9FG8 - chains A and B of the 5 polymer chains in the assembly; structure by electron microscopy, 2.90 A resolution.

# Chain A
Protein: Gamma-aminobutyric acid receptor subunit alpha-1
Organism: Homo sapiens
UniProtKB: P14867 (GBRA1_HUMAN); residues 1-429 here correspond to UniProt positions 28-456 (UniProt number = residue number + 27)
Chain sequence (464 residues; each row starts with the number of its first residue; numbers below 1 keep their minus sign (Met-34 is residue -34)):
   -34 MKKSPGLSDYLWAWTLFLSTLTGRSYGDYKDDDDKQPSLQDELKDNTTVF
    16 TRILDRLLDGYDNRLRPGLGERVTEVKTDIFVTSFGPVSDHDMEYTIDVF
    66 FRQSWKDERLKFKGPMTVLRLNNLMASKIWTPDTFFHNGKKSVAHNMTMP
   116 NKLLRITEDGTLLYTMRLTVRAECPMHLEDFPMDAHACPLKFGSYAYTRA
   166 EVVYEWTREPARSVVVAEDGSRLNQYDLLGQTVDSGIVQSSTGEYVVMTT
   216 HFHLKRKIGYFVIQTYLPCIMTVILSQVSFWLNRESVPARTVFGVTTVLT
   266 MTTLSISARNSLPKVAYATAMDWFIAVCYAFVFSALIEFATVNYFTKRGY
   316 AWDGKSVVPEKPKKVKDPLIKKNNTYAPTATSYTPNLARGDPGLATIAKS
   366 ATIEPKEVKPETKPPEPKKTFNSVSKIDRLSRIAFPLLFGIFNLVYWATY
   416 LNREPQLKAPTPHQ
Disordered / not traced: -34 to 11, 326-383, 419-429
Differences from the reference sequence: initiating methionine (-34); expression tag (-33 to 0)
UniProt features mapped onto this chain:
  - binding site (4-aminobutanoate): Arg67, Thr130
  - binding site (3alpha-hydroxy-5alpha-pregnan-11,20-dione): Trp246
  - glycosylation (N-linked (GlcNAc...) asparagine): Asn11, Asn111
Disulfides: Cys139-Cys153
Glycans and other covalent adducts: glycan linked to Asn111
Small-molecule neighbours:
  - gamma-amino-butanoic acid (ABU): Phe65, Arg67, Leu118, Thr130
  - PIO ([(2R)-2-octanoyloxy-3-[oxidanyl-[(1R,2R,3S,4R,5R,6S)-2,3,6-tris(oxidanyl)-4,5-diphosphonooxy-cyclohexyl]oxy-phosphoryl]oxy-propyl] octanoate): Arg249, Glu303, Thr306, Phe310, Lys312, Arg313, Asn387, Ser388, Val389, Ser390, Lys391, Ile392, Leu395, Ser396

# Chain B
Protein: Gamma-aminobutyric acid receptor subunit beta-3
Organism: Homo sapiens
UniProtKB: P28472 (GBRB3_HUMAN), isoform P28472-2; residues -24 to 448 here correspond to UniProt positions 1-473 (UniProt number = residue number + 25)
Chain sequence (473 residues; numbered -24 to 448; the number before each row is that of its first residue; numbers below 1 keep their minus sign (Met-24 is residue -24)):
   -24 MCSGLLELLLPIWLSWTLGTRGSEPRSVNDPGNMSFVKETVDKLLKGYDI
    26 RLRPDFGGPPVCVGMNIDIASIDMVSEVNMDYTLTMYFQQYWRDKRLAYS
    76 GIPLNLTLDNRVADQLWVPDTYFLNDKKSFVHGVTVKNRMIRLHPDGTVL
   126 YGLRITTTAACMMDLRRYPLDEQNCTLEIESYGYTTDDIEFYWRGGDKAV
   176 TGVERIELPQFSIVEHRLVSRNVVFATGAYPRLSLSFRLKRNIGYFILQT
   226 YMPSILITILSWVSFWINYDASAARVALGITTVLTMTTINTHLRETLPKI
   276 PYVKAIDMYLMGCFVFVFLALLEYAFVNYIFFGRGPQRQKKLAEKTAKAK
   326 NDRSKSESNRVDAHGNILLTSLEVHNEMNEVSGGIGDTRNSAISFDNSGI
   376 QYRKQSMPREGHGRFLGDRSLPHKKTHLRRRSSQLKIKIPDLTDVNAIDR
   426 WSRIVFPFTFSLFNLVYWLYYVN
Disordered / not traced: -24 to 7, 314-413, 448
UniProt features mapped onto this chain:
  - binding site (benzamidine): Asp95 to Tyr97, Glu155 to Tyr157, Phe200
  - binding site (4-aminobutanoate): Tyr97, Glu155, Tyr157, Thr202
  - binding site (histamine): Tyr97, Ser156, Tyr157, Thr202
  - glycosylation (N-linked (GlcNAc...) asparagine): Asn8, Asn80, Asn149
Disulfides: Cys136-Cys150
Glycans and other covalent adducts: N-acetylglucosamine (NAG) linked to Asn80; glycan linked to Asn149
Small-molecule neighbours: gamma-amino-butanoic acid (ABU): Tyr97, Glu155, Ser156, Tyr157, Phe200, Thr202, Tyr205

# Chain A / chain B interface
Residue-residue contacts (114):
  Thr12(A) - Leu27(B)
  Phe15(A) - Leu27(B)  hydrophobic
  Phe15(A) - Phe31(B)  hydrophobic
  Thr16(A) - Asp24(B)  hydrogen bond
  Thr16(A) - Leu27(B)
  Leu19(A) - Arg26(B)
  Leu19(A) - Leu27(B)  hydrophobic
  Asp20(A) - Arg26(B)  salt bridge
  Leu23(A) - Arg26(B)
  Phe46(A) - Phe200(B)  hydrophobic
  Phe65(A) - Tyr97(B)
  Phe65(A) - Leu99(B)  hydrophobic
  Phe65(A) - Tyr157(B)  hydrophobic
  Phe65(A) - Phe200(B)  hydrophobic
  Arg67(A) - Ala201(B)
  Arg67(A) - Thr202(B)
  Met81(A) - Gly32(B)
  Leu84(A) - Phe31(B)  hydrophobic
  Arg85(A) - Phe31(B)
  Arg85(A) - Tyr159(B)
  Arg85(A) - Asp163(B)  salt bridge
  Leu86(A) - Arg26(B)
  Asn87(A) - Ile25(B)  hydrogen bond (side chain-backbone)
  Asn87(A) - Arg26(B)
  Asn87(A) - Tyr159(B)
  Leu89(A) - Ile25(B)  hydrophobic
  Leu89(A) - Arg26(B)
  His110(A) - Asp101(B)
  His110(A) - Lys102(B)
  Met112(A) - Thr96(B)
  Met112(A) - Tyr97(B)
  Met112(A) - Phe98(B)  hydrophobic
  Met112(A) - Ser104(B)
  Met112(A) - Phe105(B)
  Met112(A) - Val106(B)  hydrophobic
  Met112(A) - Ile130(B)  hydrophobic
  Thr113(A) - Thr96(B)  hydrogen bond (backbone-backbone)
  Thr113(A) - Leu128(B)
  Thr113(A) - Ile130(B)
  Met114(A) - Val93(B)  hydrophobic
  Met114(A) - Pro94(B)
  Met114(A) - Thr96(B)
  Asn116(A) - Tyr97(B)
  Asn116(A) - Tyr157(B)
  Lys117(A) - Tyr157(B)
  Leu118(A) - Tyr157(B)
  Leu118(A) - Gly158(B)
  Leu118(A) - Tyr205(B)
  Arg120(A) - Gly158(B)  hydrogen bond (side chain-backbone)
  Arg120(A) - Thr160(B)
  Arg120(A) - Thr202(B)  hydrogen bond (side chain-backbone)
  Arg120(A) - Tyr205(B)  hydrogen bond
  Leu128(A) - Thr202(B)
  Thr130(A) - Tyr157(B)  hydrogen bond
  Met131(A) - Tyr157(B)  hydrogen bond (backbone-side chain)
  Arg132(A) - Tyr97(B)
  Arg132(A) - Phe98(B)  hydrogen bond (side chain-backbone)
  Arg132(A) - Leu99(B)  hydrogen bond (side chain-backbone)
  Arg132(A) - Asp101(B)  salt bridge
  Arg132(A) - Tyr157(B)  hydrogen bond (backbone-side chain)
  Ser186(A) - Met137(B)
  Arg187(A) - Asn100(B)
  Arg187(A) - Lys102(B)
  Arg187(A) - Ala135(B)
  Arg187(A) - Met137(B)
  Asn189(A) - Met55(B)
  Asn189(A) - Met137(B)
  Asn189(A) - Lys274(B)
  Asn189(A) - Pro276(B)
  Gln190(A) - Lys274(B)
  Lys222(A) - Pro276(B)
  Gly224(A) - Pro276(B)
  Tyr225(A) - Arg269(B)  hydrogen bond
  Tyr225(A) - Lys274(B)  hydrogen bond
  Tyr225(A) - Ile275(B)
  Tyr225(A) - Pro276(B)
  Ile228(A) - Pro276(B)
  Ile228(A) - Tyr277(B)
  Ile228(A) - Val278(B)  hydrophobic
  Ile228(A) - Met286(B)  hydrophobic
  Gln229(A) - Asn265(B)  hydrogen bond
  Gln229(A) - Arg269(B)
  Met236(A) - Phe289(B)  hydrophobic
  Met236(A) - Phe293(B)
  Leu240(A) - Ile255(B)  hydrophobic
  Leu240(A) - Val258(B)  hydrophobic
  Leu240(A) - Phe293(B)  hydrophobic
  Leu240(A) - Leu296(B)  hydrophobic
  Val243(A) - Leu297(B)  hydrophobic
  Val243(A) - Ala300(B)  hydrophobic
  Trp246(A) - Tyr304(B)
  Leu247(A) - Asn303(B)
  Asn248(A) - Asn303(B)  hydrogen bond (backbone-side chain)
  Asn248(A) - Phe307(B)
  Ser251(A) - Ser247(B)  hydrogen bond
  Ala254(A) - Ser247(B)
  Ala254(A) - Ala248(B)
  Ala254(A) - Val251(B)
  Phe258(A) - Val251(B)  hydrophobic
  Phe258(A) - Leu296(B)  hydrophobic
  Thr261(A) - Ile255(B)
  Thr265(A) - Leu259(B)
  Ser272(A) - Arg269(B)
  Ser276(A) - Lys274(B)
  Ala316(A) - Phe307(B)  hydrophobic
  Trp317(A) - Phe306(B)
  Trp317(A) - Phe307(B)
  Trp317(A) - Gly310(B)
  Trp317(A) - Pro311(B)
  Gly319(A) - Phe306(B)
  Lys320(A) - Arg313(B)
  Val322(A) - Arg313(B)
  Val323(A) - Pro311(B)  hydrophobic
  Arg397(A) - Tyr304(B)
Also at the interface, not in a pair above, chain A (65 interface residues in all): Thr48, Asn88, Met90, Leu188, Leu232, Ile239, Pro253, Val257, Asp318
Also at the interface, not in a pair above, chain B (64 interface residues in all): Phe63, Trp92, Asp95, Asp162, Pro273, Asp282

# Overview
Chain A and chain B form an interface of 65 and 64 residues respectively; the contacts include 16 hydrogen
bonds and 3 salt bridges. Polar contacts include Asp20(A)-Arg26(B), Arg85(A)-Asp163(B) and
Arg132(A)-Asp101(B). Gamma-amino-butanoic acid is bound between chain A and chain B.
Here chain A is Gamma-aminobutyric acid receptor subunit alpha-1 and chain B is Gamma-aminobutyric acid
receptor subunit beta-3, both from Homo sapiens. Entry 9FG8 (Cryo-EM structure of the full-length
alpha1beta3gamma2 GABA(A) receptor in complex with GABA in the long-lived symmetric ...) was determined by
electron microscopy.
